Entry 8CXV (X-ray diffraction, 2.26 A resolution); this record covers chains A and E of the 3 polymer chains in the assembly.

== Chain A ==
Molecule: Site-specific DNA-methyltransferase (adenine-specific)
Source organism: Clostridioides difficile 630
Notes: EC 2.1.1.72
UniProt: Q183J3 (Q183J3_CLOD6); residues 1-577 here = UniProt positions 1-577
Sequence (578 residues; each row starts with the number of its first residue; numbering starts at 0):
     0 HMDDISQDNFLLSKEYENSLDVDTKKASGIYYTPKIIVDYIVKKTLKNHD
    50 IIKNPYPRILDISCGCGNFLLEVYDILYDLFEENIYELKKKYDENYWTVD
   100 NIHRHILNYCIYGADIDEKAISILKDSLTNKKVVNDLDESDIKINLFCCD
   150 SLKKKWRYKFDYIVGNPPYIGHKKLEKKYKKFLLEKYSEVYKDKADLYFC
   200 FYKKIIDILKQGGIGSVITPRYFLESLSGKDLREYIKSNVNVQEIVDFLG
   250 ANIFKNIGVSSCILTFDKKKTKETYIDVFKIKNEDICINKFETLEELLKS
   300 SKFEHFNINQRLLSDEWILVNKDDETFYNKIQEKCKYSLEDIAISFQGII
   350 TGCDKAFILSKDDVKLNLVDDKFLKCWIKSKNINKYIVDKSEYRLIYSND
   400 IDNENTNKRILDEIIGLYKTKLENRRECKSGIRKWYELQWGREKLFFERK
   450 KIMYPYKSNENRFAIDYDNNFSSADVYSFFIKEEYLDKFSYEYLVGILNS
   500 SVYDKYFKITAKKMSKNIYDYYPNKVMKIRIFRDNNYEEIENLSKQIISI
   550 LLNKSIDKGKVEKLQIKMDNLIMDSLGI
Not modelled in the structure: 0-27, 132-136
Sequence notes: expression tag (0)
Bound ions: K+ site 1: Lys88, Lys89, Tyr91, Glu93; K+ site 2: Gly249, Ala250, Asn251, Val258, Ser259
Small-molecule neighbours: T9R (N-[(4-hydroxyphenyl)methyl]adenosine): Gly28, Tyr30, Ile61, Ser62, Gly64, Asp114, Ile115, Asp116, Cys148, Asp149, Ser150, Leu151, Asn165, Pro166, Pro167, Tyr178, Leu196, Phe200
From the paper describing this entry:
  - binding site for T9R: Asp149, Tyr178

== Chain E ==
Molecule: DNA Strand 2
Sequence (14 nucleotides; each row starts with the number of its first residue):
     1 ATGGGACTTTTTGA

== How chain A and chain E interact ==
Contacting residue pairs - 40 pairs, chain A then chain E:
  His171(A) - DT11(E)  base contact
  His171(A) - DT12(E)  sugar contact
  Lys172(A) - DT9(E)  hydrogen bond to the base
  Lys172(A) - DT10(E)  hydrogen bond to the base
  Lys172(A) - DT11(E)  base contact
  Lys172(A) - DT12(E)  phosphate contact
  Lys176(A) - DT12(E)  salt bridge to the phosphate
  Lys176(A) - DG13(E)  phosphate contact
  Lys179(A) - DT12(E)  hydrogen bond to the phosphate
  Lys179(A) - DG13(E)  salt bridge to the phosphate
  Leu183(A) - DA14(E)  phosphate contact
  Asp192(A) - DG13(E)  hydrogen bond to the phosphate
  Asp192(A) - DA14(E)  hydrogen bond to the phosphate
  Lys193(A) - DT12(E)  base contact
  Lys193(A) - DG13(E)  hydrogen bond to the base
  Asn255(A) - DG3(E)  hydrogen bond to the phosphate
  Ile349(A) - DT10(E)  base contact
  Ile349(A) - DT11(E)  base contact
  Gly351(A) - DT10(E)  sugar contact
  Cys352(A) - DT10(E)  phosphate contact
  Asp353(A) - DT10(E)  hydrogen bond to the phosphate
  Lys378(A) - DT8(E)  phosphate contact
  Lys378(A) - DT9(E)  salt bridge to the phosphate
  Ser379(A) - DT8(E)  hydrogen bond to the phosphate
  Lys380(A) - DT8(E)  salt bridge to the phosphate
  Arg424(A) - DT11(E)  phosphate contact
  Arg425(A) - DT12(E)  base contact
  Arg425(A) - DG13(E)  hydrogen bond to the base
  Gln438(A) - DT11(E)  base contact
  Gln438(A) - DT12(E)  base contact
  Trp439(A) - DT11(E)  base contact
  Trp439(A) - DT12(E)  hydrogen bond to the base
  Tyr455(A) - DT8(E)  hydrogen bond to the base
  Tyr455(A) - DT9(E)  base contact
  Lys456(A) - DT8(E)  base contact
  Ser472(A) - DT10(E)  base contact
  Ala473(A) - DT10(E)  base contact
  Asp474(A) - DT9(E)  phosphate contact
  Ile517(A) - DC7(E)  base contact
  Ile517(A) - DT8(E)  base contact
Other interface residues (no listed pair), chain A (31 interface residues in all): Lys191, Lys254, Thr350, Lys420, Glu426, Lys515
Other interface residues (no listed pair), chain E (11 interface residues in all): DT2, DG5

== Summary ==
31 residues of chain A and 11 residues of chain E are in contact, with 12 hydrogen bonds and 4 salt bridges.
Polar pairs include Lys172(A)-DT9(E), Lys172(A)-DT10(E) and Lys193(A)-DG13(E). Ligands of chain A: compound
T9R. Lys88(A), Lys89(A), Tyr91(A) and Glu93(A) form the K+ site 1. The paper reports a binding site for T9R at
Asp149(A) and Tyr178(A).
Chain A is Site-specific DNA-methyltransferase (adenine-specific) (Clostridioides difficile 630) and chain E
is DNA Strand 2; the structure, CamA Adenine Methyltransferase Complexed to Cognate Substrate DNA and Compound
3, was determined by X-ray diffraction, deposited together with 8CXS, 8CXT, 8CXU, 8CXW, 8CXX, 8CXY and 7
further entries.
